PDB entry 9DN2 | electron microscopy, 3.24 A resolution | chains I and M of the 9 polymer chains in the assembly

== Chain I ==
Protein: TJ5-1 heavy chain Fab fragment
Organism: Homo sapiens
Notes: antibody fragment or engineered binder
Chain sequence (118 residues; each row starts with the number of its first residue; note: 10 numbers in that range are skipped by the numbering (no residue carries them; nothing is unmodelled there)):
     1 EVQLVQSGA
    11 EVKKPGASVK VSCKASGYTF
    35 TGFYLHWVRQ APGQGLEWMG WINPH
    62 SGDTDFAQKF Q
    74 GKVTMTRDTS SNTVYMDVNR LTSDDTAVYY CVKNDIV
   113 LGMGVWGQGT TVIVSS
Not modelled in the structure: 1, 120-128
Disulfide bonds: C23-C104

== Chain M ==
Protein: TJ5-1 light chain Fab fragment
Organism: Homo sapiens
Notes: antibody fragment or engineered binder
Chain sequence (111 residues; each row starts with the number of its first residue; note: 16 numbers in that range are skipped by the numbering (no residue carries them; nothing is unmodelled there)):
     1 QSVLTQPPS
    11 VSGAPGQRVT ISCTGSSSNI G
    35 AGYNVYWFQQ LPPTAPKLLN YGD
    65 NNRPSGVP
    74 DRFSASK
    83 SGTSASLAIT GLQAEDEAEY YCQSYDSS
   113 LNAYVFGTGT KVTVL
Not modelled in the structure: 1-3, 127
Disulfide bonds: C23-C104

== Interface between chain I and chain M ==
Contacting residue pairs (18):
  H40(I) - Y116(M)
  Q48(I) - Y103(M)
  G49(I) - Y103(M)
  L50(I) - Q44(M)
  L50(I) - Y103(M)  hydrophobic
  L50(I) - F118(M)
  W52(I) - A115(M)  hydrophobic
  W52(I) - Y116(M)
  Y103(I) - T48(M)
  V110(I) - G56(M)
  L113(I) - L52(M)
  L113(I) - Y55(M)
  G114(I) - Y40(M)  hydrogen bond (backbone-side chain)
  M115(I) - F42(M)  hydrophobic
  M115(I) - Q105(M)
  W118(I) - F42(M)
  W118(I) - P50(M)  hydrophobic
  W118(I) - F118(M)  hydrophobic
Interface residues without a listed pair, chain I (15 interface residues in all): V42, Q44, N107, G116
Interface residues without a listed pair, chain M (17 interface residues in all): P46, P47, A49, G119

== Summary ==
Chain I and chain M form an interface of 15 and 17 residues respectively; the contacts include 1 hydrogen
bond. Its one hydrogen-bonded contact is G114(I)-Y40(M).
Chain I is TJ5-1 heavy chain Fab fragment and chain M is TJ5-1 light chain Fab fragment, both from Homo
sapiens; the structure, TJ5-1 Fab in complex with NG2 COBRA hemagglutinin, was determined by electron
microscopy together with 9DO2, 9B7G, 9B7H and 9B7I from the same study.
